Entry 8UB4 (electron microscopy, 2.90 A resolution); this record covers chains E and G of the 10 polymer chains in the assembly.

# Chain E
Protein: Cell division control protein 48
Source organism: Saccharomyces cerevisiae
Notes: EC 3.6.4.6
Reference sequence: P25694 (CDC48_YEAST); numbering as in UniProt (aligned over 1-835)
Sequence (835 residues; numbered 1 to 835; the number before each row is that of its first residue):
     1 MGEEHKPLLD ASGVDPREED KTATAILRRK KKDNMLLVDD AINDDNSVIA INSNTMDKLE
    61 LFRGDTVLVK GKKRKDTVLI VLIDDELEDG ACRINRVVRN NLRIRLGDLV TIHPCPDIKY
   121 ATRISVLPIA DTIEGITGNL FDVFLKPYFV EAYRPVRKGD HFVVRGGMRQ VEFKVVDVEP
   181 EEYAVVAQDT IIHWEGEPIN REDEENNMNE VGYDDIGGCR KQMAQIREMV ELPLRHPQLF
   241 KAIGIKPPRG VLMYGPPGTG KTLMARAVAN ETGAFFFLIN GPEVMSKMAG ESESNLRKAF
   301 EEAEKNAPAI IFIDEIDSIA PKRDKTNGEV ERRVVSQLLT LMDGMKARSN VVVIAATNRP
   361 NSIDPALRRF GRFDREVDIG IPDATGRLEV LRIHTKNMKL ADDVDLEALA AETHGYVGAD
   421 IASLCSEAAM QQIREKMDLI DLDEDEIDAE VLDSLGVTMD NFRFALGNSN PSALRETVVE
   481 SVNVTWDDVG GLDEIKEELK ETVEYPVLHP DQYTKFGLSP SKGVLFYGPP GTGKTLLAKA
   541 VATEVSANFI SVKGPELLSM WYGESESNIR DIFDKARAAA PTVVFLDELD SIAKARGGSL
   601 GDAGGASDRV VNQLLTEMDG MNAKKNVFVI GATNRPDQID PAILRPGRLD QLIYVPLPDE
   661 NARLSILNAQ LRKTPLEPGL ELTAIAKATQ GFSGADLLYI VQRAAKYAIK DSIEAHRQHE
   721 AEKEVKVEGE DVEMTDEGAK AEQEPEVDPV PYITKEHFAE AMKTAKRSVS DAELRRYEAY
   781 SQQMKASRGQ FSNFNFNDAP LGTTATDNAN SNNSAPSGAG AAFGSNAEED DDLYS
Unresolved in the structure: 1-210, 469-480, 676-681, 712-751, 765-768, 786-835
Swiss-Prot annotation at these positions:
  - binding site (ATP): Pro257 to Leu263, Asn358, His394, Gly531 to Leu536
  - modified residue: Ser472 (Phosphoserine), Ser519 (Phosphoserine), Thr735 (Phosphothreonine), Ser770 (Phosphoserine)
  - cross-link (Glycyl lysine isopeptide (Lys-Gly)): Lys305 (interchain with G-Cter in ubiquitin), Lys322 (interchain with G-Cter in ubiquitin), Lys346 (interchain with G-Cter in ubiquitin), Lys522 (interchain with G-Cter in ubiquitin), Lys539 (interchain with G-Cter in ubiquitin), Lys594 (interchain with G-Cter in ubiquitin), Lys673 (interchain with G-Cter in ubiquitin)
  - mutagenesis: Lys261 (K261A: Moderate reduction in growth rate; K261T: Probable loss of ATP binding. Complete loss of catalytic activity), Glu315 (E315A: Moderate reduction in growth rate; E315D: Severe loss of catalytic activity without affecting cooperativity between the 2 ATP-binding regions. Slight reduction in growth rate ...), Asn358 (N358A: Slight reduction in growth rate. Restores cell growth; when associated with Q-315), Arg369 (R369A: No effect on growth rate. Restores cell growth; when associated with Q-315), Pro471 (P471A/S: Restores cell growth; when associated with Q-315), Arg475 (R475H: Restores cell growth; when associated with Q-315), Lys534 (K534A/T: Severe loss of catalytic activity. Lethal), Glu588 (E588D: Moderate reduction in growth rate; E588Q: Lethal), Arg645 (R645A: Lethal)
Small-molecule neighbours:
  - 08T ([[[(2R,3S,4R,5R)-5-(6-aminopurin-9-yl)-3,4-bis(oxidanyl)oxolan-2-yl]methoxy-oxidanyl-phosphoryl]oxy-oxidanyl-phosphoryl]oxy-tris(fluoranyl)beryllium): Asp619, Arg645, Arg648
  - ADP (adenosine-5'-diphosphate), molecule 1: Asp215, Ile216, Gly217, Pro257, Gly258, Thr259, Gly260, Lys261, Thr262, Leu263, Asp314, Val390, His394, Gly418, Ala419
  - ADP, molecule 2: Asp488, Val489, Gly490, Pro529, Pro530, Gly531, Thr532, Gly533, Lys534, Thr535, Leu536, Asp587, Ile666, Gly694, Ala695, Leu698
From the paper describing this entry:
  - binding site for Substrate (chain G): Lys287 to Ala289, Met560 to Tyr562
  - catalytic residues: Glu315, Arg369, Arg372, Glu588, Arg645, Arg648 (citing earlier work)
  - binding site for 08T: Arg369, Arg372, Arg645, Arg648

# Chain G
Protein: Substrate
Source organism: Saccharomyces cerevisiae
Sequence (22 residues; row label = number of the first residue in the row):
     1 AAAAAAAAAA AAAVAVAVAV AA

# How chain E and chain G interact
Residue-residue contacts - 11 pairs, chain E then chain G:
  Lys287(E) - Ala10(G)
  Lys287(E) - Ala11(G)
  Ala289(E) - Ala9(G)
  Met560(E) - Ala21(G)
  Met560(E) - Ala22(G)  hydrogen bond (backbone-backbone)
  Trp561(E) - Ala19(G)  hydrophobic
  Trp561(E) - Val20(G)
  Trp561(E) - Ala21(G)  hydrophobic
  Trp561(E) - Ala22(G)
  Tyr562(E) - Val20(G)
  Tyr562(E) - Ala22(G)
Interface residues without a listed pair, chain E (8 interface residues in all): Met288, Asp602, Arg609
Interface residues without a listed pair, chain G (8 interface residues in all): Ala12

# Summary
The chain E/chain G interface involves 8 residues from each chain, with 1 hydrogen bond. Its one hydrogen
bond, Met560(E)-Ala22(G), is backbone to backbone. Bound to chain E: compound 08T and ADP. From the paper:
catalytic residues Glu315(E), Arg369(E) and Arg372(E) among others; a binding site for 08T at Arg369(E),
Arg372(E) and Arg645(E) among others.
Here chain E is Cell division control protein 48 and chain G is Substrate, both from Saccharomyces cerevisiae.
Entry 8UB4 (Cdc48-Shp1 unfolding native substrate, consensus structure) was determined by electron microscopy,
deposited together with 8U7T, 8U8I, 8U9C, 8U9P, 8U9Q, 8U9Z and 3 further entries.
